PDB entry 7JL2 | electron microscopy, 4.30 A resolution (low resolution: residue-level contacts below are approximate; hydrogen-bond / salt-bridge calls are withheld) | chains X and A of the 8 polymer chains in the assembly

[Chain X]
Molecule: 44-nt RNA strand
Sequence (44 nucleotides; row label = number of the first residue in the row):
     1 GACUGACUGA CUGAAGACUG ACUGACUGAA GACUGACUGA CUGA

[Chain A]
Molecule: Interferon-induced helicase C domain-containing protein 1
Source organism: Homo sapiens
Notes: EC 3.6.4.13
Reference sequence: Q9BYX4 (IFIH1_HUMAN); numbering as in UniProt (aligned over 287-1025)
Chain sequence (739 residues; each row starts with the number of its first residue):
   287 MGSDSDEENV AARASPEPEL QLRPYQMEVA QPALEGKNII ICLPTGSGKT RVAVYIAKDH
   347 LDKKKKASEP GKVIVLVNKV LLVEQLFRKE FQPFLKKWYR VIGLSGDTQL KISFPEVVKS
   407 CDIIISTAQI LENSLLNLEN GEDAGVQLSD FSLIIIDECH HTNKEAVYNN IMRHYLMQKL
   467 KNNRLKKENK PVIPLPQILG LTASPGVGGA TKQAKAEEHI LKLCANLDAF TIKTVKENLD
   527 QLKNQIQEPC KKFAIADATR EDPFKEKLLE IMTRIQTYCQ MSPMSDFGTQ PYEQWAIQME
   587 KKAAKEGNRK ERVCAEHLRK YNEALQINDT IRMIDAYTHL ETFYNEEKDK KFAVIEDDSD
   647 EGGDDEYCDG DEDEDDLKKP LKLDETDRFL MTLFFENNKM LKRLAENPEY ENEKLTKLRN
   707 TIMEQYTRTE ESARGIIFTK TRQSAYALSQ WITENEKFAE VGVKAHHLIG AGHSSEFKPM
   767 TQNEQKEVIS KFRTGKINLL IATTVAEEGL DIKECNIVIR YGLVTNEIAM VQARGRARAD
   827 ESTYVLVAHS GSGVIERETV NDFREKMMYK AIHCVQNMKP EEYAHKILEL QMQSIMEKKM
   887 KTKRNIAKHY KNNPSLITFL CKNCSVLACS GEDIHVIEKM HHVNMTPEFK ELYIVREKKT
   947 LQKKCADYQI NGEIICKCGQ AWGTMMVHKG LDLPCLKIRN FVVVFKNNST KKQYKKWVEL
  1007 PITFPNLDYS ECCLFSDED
Not modelled in the structure: 287-304, 425-429, 474-477, 544-545, 643-670, 759, 897, 945-954, 1018-1025
Construct notes: conflict Arg843 (His in Q9BYX4), Lys944 (Asn in Q9BYX4), Thr946 (Ala in Q9BYX4)
Metal / ion sites: Zn2+: Cys907, Cys910, Cys962, Cys964
Residues lining bound ligands:
  - ADP (adenosine-5'-diphosphate): Gln307, Arg309, Gln312, Thr331, Gly332, Ser333, Gly334, Lys335, Thr336, Arg337, Asp797, Lys799, Arg824
  - tetrafluoroaluminate (ALF): Thr331, Gly332, Lys335, Glu444, Ala489, Gly795, Gln818, Arg822, Arg824
UniProt features mapped onto this chain:
  - binding site (Zn(2+)): Cys907, Cys910, Cys962, Cys964
  - modified residue (Phosphoserine): Ser289, Ser291, Ser301, Ser645, Ser828
  - natural variant: Arg337 (R337G: In AGS7), Lys365 (K365E: In IMD95), Leu372 (L372F: In AGS7), Asp393 (D393V: In AGS7), Ala452 (A452T: In AGS7), Gly495 (G495R: In AGS7), Arg720 (R720Q: In AGS7), Arg779 (R779C: In AGS7; R779H: In AGS7), Arg822 (R822Q: In SGMRT1), Arg843 (H843R: this construct carries the variant), Lys889 to Asp1025 (deletion: In IMD95)
  - mutagenesis: Lys335 (K335A: Loss of dsRNA-induced ATPase activity. No effect on RNA binding. Changed MDA-5 signaling pathway), Asp443 to His446 (Loss of dsRNA-induced ATPase activity. No effect on RNA binding. Changed MDA-5 signaling pathway), Glu444 (E444A: No acceleration of DNA degradation, no binding to ATP, and no helicase activity), Thr488 to Ser490 (Loss of dsRNA-induced ATPase activity. No effect on RNA binding. Changed MDA-5 signaling pathway), Thr789 to Glu793 (Loss of dsRNA-induced ATPase activity. Loss of MDA-5 signaling pathway), Gln818 to Arg822 (Loss of dsRNA-induced ATPase activity. No effect on MDA-5 signaling pathway), Ser828 (S828A: Promotes multimerization after polyI:C stimulation; greatly enhances signaling; S828D: Inhibits multimerization after polyI:C stimulation), Thr829 (T829A: Moderately increases signaling), Ile841 to Glu842 (Loss of oligomerization), Asp848 to Phe849 (Loss of oligomerization)
Reported in the primary citation:
  - disease-associated variants - G495R: increased signaling (citing earlier work)

[How chain X and chain A interact]
Residue-residue contacts (18):
  U12(X) - Lys397(A)
  A15(X) - Asn769(A)
  A17(X) - Pro765(A)
  U19(X) - His927(A)
  G20(X) - Met926(A)
  G20(X) - His927(A)
  G20(X) - Lys983(A)
  A21(X) - Lys1002(A)
  A21(X) - Trp1003(A)
  A21(X) - Val1004(A)
  C22(X) - Val1004(A)
  U23(X) - Glu451(A)
  G24(X) - Lys450(A)
  G24(X) - Glu451(A)
  A25(X) - Lys450(A)
  A25(X) - Asn812(A)
  U27(X) - Arg843(A)
  G28(X) - Gln580(A)
Also at the interface, not in a pair above, chain X (16 interface residues in all): A14, G16, C18, C26
Also at the interface, not in a pair above, chain A (19 interface residues in all): Gln576, Thr767, Glu770, Thr811, Asn957

[Overview]
Chain X and chain A form an interface of 16 and 19 residues respectively. Ligands of chain A: ADP and
tetrafluoroaluminate. Cys907(A), Cys910(A), Cys962(A) and Cys964(A) form the Zn2+ site. UniProt lists 4
Zn2+-binding residues and 24 mutagenesis sites on chain A. From the paper: G495R of chain A increases
signaling.
Here chain X is a 44-nt RNA strand and chain A is Interferon-induced helicase C domain-containing protein 1
(Homo sapiens). Entry 7JL2 (Cryo-EM structure of MDA5-dsRNA filament in complex with TRIM65 PSpry domain
(Trimer)) was determined by electron microscopy together with 7JL0, 7JL1, 7JL3 and 7JL4 from the same study.
